1IPP - chains A and B of the 4 polymer chains in the assembly; structure by X-ray diffraction, 2.20 A resolution.

# Chain A (and B)
Protein: Intron-encoded endonuclease I-ppoi
From: Physarum polycephalum
Notes: chain B of this document is another copy of the same molecule, construct and numbering; everything in this record applies to it too
Reference sequence: Q94702 (PPO1_PHYPO); residues 1-163 here correspond to UniProt positions 23-185 (UniProt number = residue number + 22)
Chain sequence (163 residues; each row starts with the number of its first residue):
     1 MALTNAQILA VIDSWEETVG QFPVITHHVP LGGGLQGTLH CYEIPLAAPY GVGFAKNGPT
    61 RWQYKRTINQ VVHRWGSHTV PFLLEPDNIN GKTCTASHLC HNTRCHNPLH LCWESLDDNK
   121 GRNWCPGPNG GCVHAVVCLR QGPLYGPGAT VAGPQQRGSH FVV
Disordered / not traced: 1
Ion coordination: Cd2+ site 1: Cys41, Cys100, Cys105, His110; Mg2+: Asn119 (shared with 1 residue of chain D); Cd2+ site 2: Cys125, Cys132, His134, Cys138

# Interface between chain A and chain B
Contacting residue pairs (123; chain A residue first):
  Leu9(A) with Arg157(B)
  Ile12(A) with Arg157(B)
  Asp13(A) with Arg157(B), salt bridge
  Glu16(A) with Gln156(B), hydrogen bond; Arg157(B), hydrogen bond (side chain-backbone); Gly158(B), hydrogen bond (side chain-backbone); Phe161(B)
  Glu17(A) with His160(B)
  Val19(A) with Phe161(B), hydrophobic
  Gly20(A) with Phe161(B)
  Leu39(A) with Val163(B)
  His40(A) with Val163(B), hydrogen bond (side chain-backbone)
  Tyr42(A) with His160(B); Phe161(B), hydrophobic; Val162(B)
  Pro81(A) with Gln155(B), hydrogen bond (backbone-side chain)
  Phe82(A) with Ala152(B); Gly153(B); Gln155(B)
  Glu85(A) with Ala152(B); Gln155(B)
  Pro86(A) with Val151(B)
  Ile89(A) with Ala149(B); Val151(B), hydrophobic
  Asn90(A) with Ala149(B)
  Cys94(A) with Val151(B), hydrophobic
  Leu99(A) with Pro154(B), hydrophobic
  Asn107(A) with Phe161(B); Val162(B), hydrogen bond (side chain-backbone)
  Pro108(A) with Pro154(B); Gln155(B); Gln156(B); Phe161(B)
  Leu109(A) with Pro154(B); Phe161(B); Val162(B); Val163(B)
  His110(A) with Val163(B), hydrogen bond (side chain-backbone)
  Leu111(A) with Gly153(B); Pro154(B)
  Cys112(A) with Thr150(B); Ala152(B)
  Trp113(A) with Thr150(B); Val151(B), hydrogen bond (backbone-backbone); Ala152(B), hydrogen bond (backbone-backbone)
  Glu114(A) with Thr150(B), hydrogen bond
  Asp117(A) with Trp124(B), hydrogen bond (backbone-side chain)
  Asp118(A) with Gly148(B); Ala149(B), hydrogen bond (side chain-backbone)
  Gly121(A) with Trp124(B)
  Arg122(A) with Thr150(B)
  Trp124(A) with Asp117(B), hydrogen bond (side chain-backbone); Lys120(B); Gly121(B); Trp124(B), hydrophobic
  Val133(A) with Tyr145(B); Gly146(B); Pro147(B)
  His134(A) with Pro147(B)
  Ala135(A) with Pro147(B), hydrogen bond (backbone-backbone)
  Val136(A) with Thr150(B); Gly153(B)
  Leu139(A) with Val163(B), hydrophobic
  Leu144(A) with Asp117(B)
  Tyr145(A) with Val133(B)
  Gly146(A) with Val133(B)
  Pro147(A) with Val133(B); His134(B); Ala135(B), hydrogen bond (backbone-backbone)
  Gly148(A) with Asp118(B)
  Ala149(A) with Ile89(B); Asp118(B), hydrogen bond (backbone-side chain)
  Thr150(A) with Cys112(B); Trp113(B); Glu114(B), hydrogen bond; Arg122(B); Val136(B)
  Val151(A) with Glu85(B); Pro86(B); Ile89(B), hydrophobic; Cys94(B), hydrophobic; Trp113(B), hydrogen bond (backbone-backbone)
  Ala152(A) with Phe82(B), hydrophobic; Glu85(B); Cys112(B); Trp113(B), hydrogen bond (backbone-backbone)
  Gly153(A) with Phe82(B); Leu111(B); Cys112(B); Val136(B)
  Pro154(A) with Leu99(B), hydrophobic; Pro108(B); Leu109(B); Leu111(B)
  Gln155(A) with Phe82(B); Glu85(B); Pro108(B), hydrogen bond (backbone-backbone); Leu109(B)
  Gln156(A) with Glu16(B); Leu109(B)
  Arg157(A) with Leu9(B); Ile12(B); Asp13(B), salt bridge; Glu16(B), hydrogen bond (backbone-side chain)
  Gly158(A) with Glu16(B), hydrogen bond (backbone-side chain)
  His160(A) with Glu16(B); Gly20(B); Tyr42(B), hydrogen bond (backbone-side chain)
  Phe161(A) with Glu16(B); Val19(B), hydrophobic; Gly20(B); Tyr42(B); Asn107(B); Pro108(B), hydrophobic; Leu109(B)
  Val162(A) with His40(B); Tyr42(B), hydrogen bond (backbone-side chain); Asn107(B), hydrogen bond (backbone-side chain); Leu109(B)
  Val163(A) with Leu39(B); His40(B), hydrogen bond (backbone-backbone); Leu109(B); His110(B), hydrogen bond (backbone-side chain)
Other interface residues (no listed pair), chain A (58 interface residues in all): Thr38, Asn88, Lys120
Other interface residues (no listed pair), chain B (56 interface residues in all): Glu17, Thr38, Asn90, Leu139, Leu144

# In short
The interface between chain A and chain B involves 58 residues on one side and 56 on the other, with 27
hydrogen bonds and 2 salt bridges. Polar contacts include Asp13(A)-Arg157(B), Glu16(A)-Gln156(B) and
Glu16(A)-Arg157(B). Cys41(A), Cys100(A), Cys105(A) and His110(A) coordinate Cd2+ site 1.
Both chains are Intron-encoded endonuclease I-ppoi (Physarum polycephalum). Entry 1IPP (Homing
endonuclease/DNA complex) was determined by X-ray diffraction together with 1A73 and 1A74 from the same study.
